Entry 5W9H (electron microscopy, 4.00 A resolution); this record covers chains A and B of the 12 polymer chains in the assembly.

# Chain A
Name: Mers S
From: Middle East respiratory syndrome-related coronavirus
Reference sequence: W5ZZF5 (W5ZZF5_9BETC); residues 1-1291 here = UniProt positions 1-1291
Chain sequence (1329 residues; row label = number of the first residue in the row):
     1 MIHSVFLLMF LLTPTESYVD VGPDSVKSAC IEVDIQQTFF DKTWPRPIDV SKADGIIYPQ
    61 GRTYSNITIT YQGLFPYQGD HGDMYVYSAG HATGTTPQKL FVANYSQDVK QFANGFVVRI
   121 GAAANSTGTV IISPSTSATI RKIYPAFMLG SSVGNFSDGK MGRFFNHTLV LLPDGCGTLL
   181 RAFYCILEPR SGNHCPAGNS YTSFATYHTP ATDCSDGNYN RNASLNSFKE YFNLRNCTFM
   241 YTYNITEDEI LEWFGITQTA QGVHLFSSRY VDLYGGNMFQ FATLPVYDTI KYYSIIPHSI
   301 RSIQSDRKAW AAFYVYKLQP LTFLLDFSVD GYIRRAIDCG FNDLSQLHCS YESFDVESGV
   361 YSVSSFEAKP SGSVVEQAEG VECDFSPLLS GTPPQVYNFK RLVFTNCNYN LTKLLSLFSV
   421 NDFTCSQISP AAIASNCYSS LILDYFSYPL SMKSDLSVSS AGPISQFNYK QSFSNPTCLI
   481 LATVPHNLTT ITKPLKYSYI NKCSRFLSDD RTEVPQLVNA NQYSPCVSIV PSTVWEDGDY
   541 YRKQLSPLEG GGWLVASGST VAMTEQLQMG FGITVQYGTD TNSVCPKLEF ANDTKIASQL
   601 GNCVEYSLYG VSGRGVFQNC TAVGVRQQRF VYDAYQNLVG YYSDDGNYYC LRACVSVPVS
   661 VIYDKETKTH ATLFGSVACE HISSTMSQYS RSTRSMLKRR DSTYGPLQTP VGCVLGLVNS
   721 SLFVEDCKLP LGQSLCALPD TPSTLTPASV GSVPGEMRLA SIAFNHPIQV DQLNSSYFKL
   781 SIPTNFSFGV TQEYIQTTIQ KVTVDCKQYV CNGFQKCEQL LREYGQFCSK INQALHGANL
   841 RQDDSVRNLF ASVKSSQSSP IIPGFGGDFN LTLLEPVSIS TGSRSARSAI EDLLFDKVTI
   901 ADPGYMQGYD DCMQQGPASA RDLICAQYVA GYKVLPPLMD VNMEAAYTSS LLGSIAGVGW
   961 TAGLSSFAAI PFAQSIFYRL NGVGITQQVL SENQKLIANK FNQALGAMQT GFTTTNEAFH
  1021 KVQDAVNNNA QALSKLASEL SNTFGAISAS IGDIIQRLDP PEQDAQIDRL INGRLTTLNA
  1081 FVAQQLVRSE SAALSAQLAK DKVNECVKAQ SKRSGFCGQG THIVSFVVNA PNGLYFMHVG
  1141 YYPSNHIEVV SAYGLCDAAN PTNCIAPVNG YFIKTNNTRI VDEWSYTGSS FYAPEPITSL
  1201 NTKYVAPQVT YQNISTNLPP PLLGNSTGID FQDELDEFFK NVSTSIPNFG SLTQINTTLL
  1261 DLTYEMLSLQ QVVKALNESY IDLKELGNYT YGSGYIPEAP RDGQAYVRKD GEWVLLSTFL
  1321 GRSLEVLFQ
Unresolved in the structure: 1-752, 878-885, 1224-1329
Differences from the reference sequence: conflict Phe506 (Leu in W5ZZF5), Ala748 (Arg in W5ZZF5), Gly751 (Arg in W5ZZF5); engineered mutation Pro1060 (Val in W5ZZF5), Pro1061 (Leu in W5ZZF5); expression tag (1292-1329)
Disulfides: Cys806-Cys828, Cys811-Cys817, Cys912-Cys925, Cys1106-Cys1117, Cys1156-Cys1164
Covalent attachments: N-acetylglucosamine (NAG) linked to Asn774, Asn785, Asn870, Asn1176, Asn1213
What the authors report for this chain:
  - mutagenesis - V1060P/L1061P (>50-fold): increased expression

# Chain B
Name: G4 vh
From: Mus musculus
Chain sequence (233 residues; each row starts with the number of its first residue; a row labelled like 82A-82C holds insertion residues (82A, then the next letters in order)):
     1 QVQLQQSGPE LVRPGVSVKI SCKGSGYTFT DYAIHWVKQS HAKSLEWIGV FS
   52A T
    53 YYGNTNYNQK FKGRATMTVD KSSSTAYMEL
82A-82C ARL
    83 TSEDSAIYYC ARKSYYVD
100A-100E YVDAM
   101 DYWGQGTSVT VSSASTTPPS VYPLAPGSAA QTNSMVTLGC LVKGYFPEPV TVTWNSGSLS
   161 SGVHTFPAVL QSDLYTLSSS VTVPSSTWPS ETVTCNVAHP ASSTKVDKKI VPRDCGKGLE
   221 VLFQ
Unresolved in the structure: 111-224
Disulfides: Cys22-Cys92

# Interface between chain A and chain B
Contacting residue pairs (30; chain A residue first):
  Val1149(A) - Tyr100A(B)
  Val1150(A) - Tyr100A(B)  hydrogen bond (backbone-side chain)
  Lys1174(A) - Tyr100A(B)
  Thr1175(A) - Tyr97(B)
  Thr1175(A) - Tyr100A(B)
  Asn1176(A) - Tyr97(B)
  Asn1176(A) - Asp100(B)
  Asn1176(A) - Tyr100A(B)
  Asn1177(A) - Tyr97(B)
  Thr1178(A) - Asp31(B)  hydrogen bond (side chain-backbone)
  Thr1178(A) - Tyr32(B)
  Thr1178(A) - Ala33(B)  hydrogen bond (backbone-backbone)
  Thr1178(A) - Lys95(B)
  Thr1178(A) - Ser96(B)
  Thr1178(A) - Tyr97(B)
  Arg1179(A) - Thr30(B)
  Arg1179(A) - Asp31(B)  salt bridge
  Arg1179(A) - Ser52(B)  hydrogen bond (backbone-side chain)
  Arg1179(A) - Tyr53(B)
  Arg1179(A) - Tyr54(B)
  Ile1180(A) - Tyr54(B)  hydrophobic
  Ile1180(A) - Lys95(B)  hydrogen bond (backbone-side chain)
  Val1181(A) - Val50(B)  hydrophobic
  Val1181(A) - Ser52(B)
  Val1181(A) - Asn56(B)
  Val1181(A) - Asn58(B)
  Val1181(A) - Lys95(B)
  Pro1196(A) - Tyr54(B)
  Asn1217(A) - Thr57(B)
  Asn1217(A) - Asn58(B)  hydrogen bond
Also at the interface, not in a pair above, chain A (13 interface residues in all): Glu1148
Also at the interface, not in a pair above, chain B (17 interface residues in all): Phe51

# In short
13 residues of chain A face 17 of chain B across their interface; the contacts include 6 hydrogen bonds and 1
salt bridge. Polar contacts include Arg1179(A)-Asp31(B), Val1150(A)-Tyr100A(B) and Thr1178(A)-Asp31(B).
N-acetylglucosamine is covalently linked to Asn774(A), Asn785(A), Asn870(A), Asn1176(A) and Asn1213(A). From
the paper: V1060P/L1061P of chain A increase expression.
Chain A is Mers S (Middle East respiratory syndrome-related coronavirus) and chain B is G4 vh (Mus musculus);
the structure, MERS S ectodomain trimer in complex with variable domain of neutralizing antibody G4, was
determined by electron microscopy (same publication as 5VZR, 5W9I, 5W9J, 5W9K, 5W9L, 5W9M and 3 further
entries).
